PDB entry 8HI4 | electron microscopy, 3.35 A resolution | chains A and B

[Chain A (and B)]
Name: Short-chain dehydrogenase/reductase SDR
Organism: Roseiflexus castenholzii DSM 13941
Notes: chain B of this document is another copy of the same molecule, construct and numbering; everything in this record applies to it too
Reference sequence: A7NN59 (A7NN59_ROSCS); residues 1-1229 here = UniProt positions 1-1229
Chain sequence (1229 residues; numbered 1 to 1229; the number before each row is that of its first residue):
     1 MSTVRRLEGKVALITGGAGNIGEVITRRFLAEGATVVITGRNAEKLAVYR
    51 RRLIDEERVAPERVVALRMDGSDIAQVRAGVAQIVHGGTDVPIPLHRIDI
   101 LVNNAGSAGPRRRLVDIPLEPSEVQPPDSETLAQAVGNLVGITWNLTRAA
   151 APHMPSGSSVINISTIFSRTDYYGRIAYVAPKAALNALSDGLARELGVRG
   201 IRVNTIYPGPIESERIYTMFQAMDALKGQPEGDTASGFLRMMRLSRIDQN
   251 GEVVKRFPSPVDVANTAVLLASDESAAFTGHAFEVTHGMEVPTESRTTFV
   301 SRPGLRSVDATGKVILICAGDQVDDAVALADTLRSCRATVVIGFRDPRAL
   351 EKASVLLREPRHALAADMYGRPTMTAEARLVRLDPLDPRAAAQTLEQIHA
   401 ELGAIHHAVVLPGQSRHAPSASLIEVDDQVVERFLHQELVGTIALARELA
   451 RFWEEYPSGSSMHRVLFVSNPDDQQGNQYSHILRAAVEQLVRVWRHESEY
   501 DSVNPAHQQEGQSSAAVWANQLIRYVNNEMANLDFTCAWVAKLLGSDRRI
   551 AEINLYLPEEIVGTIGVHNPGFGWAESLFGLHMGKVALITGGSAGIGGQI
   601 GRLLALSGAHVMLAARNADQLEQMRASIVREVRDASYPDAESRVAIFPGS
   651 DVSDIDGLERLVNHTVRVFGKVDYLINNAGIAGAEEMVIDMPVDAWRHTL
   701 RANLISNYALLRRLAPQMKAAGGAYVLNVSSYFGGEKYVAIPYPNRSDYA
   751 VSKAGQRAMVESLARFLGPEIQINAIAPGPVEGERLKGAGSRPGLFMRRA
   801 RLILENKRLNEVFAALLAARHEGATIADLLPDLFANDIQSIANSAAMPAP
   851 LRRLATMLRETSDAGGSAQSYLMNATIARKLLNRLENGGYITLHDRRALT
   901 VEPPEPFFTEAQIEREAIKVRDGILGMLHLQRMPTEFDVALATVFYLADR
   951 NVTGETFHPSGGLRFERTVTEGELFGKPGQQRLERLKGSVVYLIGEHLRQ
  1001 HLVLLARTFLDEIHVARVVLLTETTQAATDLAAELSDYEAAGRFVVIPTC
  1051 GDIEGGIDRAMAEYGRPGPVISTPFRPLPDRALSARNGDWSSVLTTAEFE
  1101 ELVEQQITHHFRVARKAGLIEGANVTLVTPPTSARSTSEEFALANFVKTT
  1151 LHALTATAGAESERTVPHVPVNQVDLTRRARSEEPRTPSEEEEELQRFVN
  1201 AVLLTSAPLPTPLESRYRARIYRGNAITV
Unresolved in the structure: 1-18, 785-793, 1209-1229 (chain B: 1-12, 784-793, 1210-1229)
Sequence notes: conflict Leu269 (Phe in A7NN59)
Reported in the primary citation:
  - mutagenesis - W574A/E576A/F579A: unchanged binding to Short-chain dehydrogenase/reductase SDR (chain A)
  - mutagenesis - T165A, Y172A, R175A, Y178A, K182A, R746A, R785A, L795A: decreased catalytic activity
  - mutagenesis - S731A, Y749A, K753A, R799A: abolished catalytic activity
  - catalytic residues: Tyr178, Lys182, Tyr743, Arg746 (proposed by the authors, not directly observed)

[Interface between chain A and chain B]
Pairs across the interface (147):
  Ser156(A) - Ile247(B)
  Asp190(A) - Glu290(B)
  Arg194(A) - Glu290(B)  salt bridge
  Gly197(A) - Arg243(B)
  Gly197(A) - Leu244(B)
  Gly197(A) - Ser245(B)  hydrogen bond (backbone-backbone)
  Val198(A) - Ser245(B)
  Gly200(A) - Ser245(B)
  Ile201(A) - Leu244(B)
  Arg243(A) - Arg194(B)
  Ser245(A) - Gly197(B)  hydrogen bond (backbone-backbone)
  Ser245(A) - Ile201(B)
  Ser245(A) - Arg202(B)
  Ser245(A) - Thr279(B)  hydrogen bond
  Arg246(A) - Gly200(B)
  Ile247(A) - Ser156(B)
  Ile247(A) - Gly157(B)
  Asn250(A) - Ser156(B)
  Asn265(A) - Glu274(B)  hydrogen bond
  Thr266(A) - Glu274(B)
  Leu269(A) - Leu269(B)  hydrophobic
  Leu269(A) - Glu274(B)
  Glu274(A) - Asn265(B)
  Glu274(A) - Val268(B)
  Glu274(A) - Leu269(B)
  Ala277(A) - His287(B)
  Phe278(A) - Thr266(B)
  Phe278(A) - Phe283(B)  hydrophobic
  Phe278(A) - Val285(B)
  Phe278(A) - Thr286(B)
  Phe278(A) - His287(B)
  Thr279(A) - Leu244(B)
  Thr279(A) - His287(B)
  Thr279(A) - Gly288(B)
  Gly280(A) - Ala282(B)
  Gly280(A) - Glu284(B)
  His281(A) - Phe283(B)
  Glu284(A) - His281(B)
  His287(A) - Ala277(B)
  Glu290(A) - Arg194(B)  salt bridge
  Thr297(A) - Thr298(B)
  Thr297(A) - Val300(B)
  Thr298(A) - Thr297(B)  hydrogen bond
  Val300(A) - Thr297(B)
  Val300(A) - Arg548(B)  hydrogen bond (backbone-side chain)
  Val300(A) - Ile550(B)  hydrophobic
  Ser301(A) - Ser301(B)  hydrogen bond
  Arg306(A) - Glu576(B)  hydrogen bond (side chain-backbone)
  Arg306(A) - Phe579(B)  hydrogen bond (side chain-backbone)
  Arg306(A) - Gly580(B)
  Arg306(A) - Met583(B)
  Ser307(A) - Phe579(B)
  Ser307(A) - Ala635(B)
  Ser307(A) - Ser636(B)
  Ser307(A) - Tyr637(B)
  Val308(A) - Met583(B)
  Asp309(A) - Met583(B)
  Asp309(A) - Pro638(B)
  Asp309(A) - Arg643(B)  salt bridge
  Arg337(A) - Met583(B)
  Tyr369(A) - Phe579(B)  hydrogen bond (side chain-backbone)
  Tyr369(A) - Gly580(B)  hydrogen bond (side chain-backbone)
  Tyr369(A) - Leu581(B)
  Arg371(A) - Leu581(B)  hydrogen bond (side chain-backbone)
  Trp539(A) - Val300(B)  hydrophobic
  Gly545(A) - Pro638(B)
  Asp547(A) - Ile565(B)
  Arg548(A) - Thr564(B)
  Arg548(A) - Ile565(B)
  Arg549(A) - Thr564(B)  hydrogen bond (backbone-backbone)
  Ile550(A) - Val300(B)  hydrophobic
  Ile550(A) - Thr564(B)
  Ala551(A) - Thr564(B)
  Glu552(A) - Thr298(B)
  Gly563(A) - Arg549(B)
  Thr564(A) - Arg548(B)
  Thr564(A) - Arg549(B)  hydrogen bond (side chain-backbone)
  Thr564(A) - Ile550(B)
  Trp574(A) - Leu581(B)  hydrophobic
  Glu576(A) - Arg306(B)  salt bridge
  Ser577(A) - Ser577(B)
  Phe579(A) - Arg306(B)
  Phe579(A) - Tyr369(B)
  Gly580(A) - Arg306(B)
  Gly580(A) - Tyr369(B)
  Leu581(A) - Tyr369(B)
  Leu581(A) - Arg371(B)  hydrogen bond (backbone-side chain)
  Leu581(A) - Trp574(B)  hydrophobic
  Met583(A) - Asp309(B)
  Met583(A) - Arg337(B)  hydrogen bond (backbone-side chain)
  Gly584(A) - Arg337(B)
  Gly608(A) - Asp309(B)
  Ala635(A) - Ser307(B)
  Ser636(A) - Ser307(B)
  Ser636(A) - Asp547(B)
  Pro638(A) - Val308(B)
  Pro638(A) - Asp309(B)
  Pro638(A) - Gly545(B)
  Pro638(A) - Asp547(B)
  Arg643(A) - Asp309(B)  salt bridge
  Tyr738(A) - Val739(B)  hydrophobic
  Val739(A) - Tyr738(B)  hydrophobic
  Arg765(A) - Arg964(B)
  Pro769(A) - Leu930(B)  hydrophobic
  Gln772(A) - Leu930(B)
  His929(A) - Thr953(B)
  Leu930(A) - Pro769(B)
  Leu930(A) - Gln772(B)
  Leu930(A) - Arg950(B)
  Leu930(A) - Thr953(B)
  Gln931(A) - Pro769(B)
  Arg932(A) - Arg950(B)  hydrogen bond (side chain-backbone)
  Pro934(A) - Asn951(B)
  Phe945(A) - Phe945(B)  hydrophobic
  Asp949(A) - Pro959(B)
  Arg950(A) - Leu930(B)
  Arg950(A) - Arg932(B)
  Asn951(A) - Leu930(B)
  Asn951(A) - Pro934(B)
  Asn951(A) - Gly961(B)
  Val952(A) - Gly961(B)
  Thr953(A) - His929(B)
  Thr953(A) - Gly962(B)
  Glu955(A) - His958(B)  salt bridge
  Phe957(A) - Phe957(B)  hydrophobic
  Pro959(A) - Asp949(B)
  Pro959(A) - Val952(B)
  Ser960(A) - Asp949(B)
  Ser960(A) - Asn951(B)
  Gly961(A) - Asn951(B)
  Gly961(A) - Val952(B)
  Gly962(A) - Thr953(B)
  Arg964(A) - Arg765(B)
  Glu971(A) - Val969(B)
  Glu971(A) - Thr970(B)
  Glu971(A) - Glu971(B)
  Gly972(A) - Glu971(B)
  Glu973(A) - Glu971(B)
  Glu973(A) - Leu974(B)
  Glu973(A) - Phe975(B)  hydrogen bond (backbone-backbone)
  Leu974(A) - Phe975(B)
  Phe975(A) - Phe975(B)  hydrogen bond (backbone-backbone)
  Gly976(A) - Gly976(B)
  Gly976(A) - Lys977(B)
  Lys977(A) - Lys977(B)
  Lys977(A) - Gly979(B)
  Arg1135(A) - Arg964(B)
Also at the interface, not in a pair above, chain A (104 interface residues in all): Ala193, Asp262, Ser275, Val285, Gly288, Glu559, Ile565, Tyr637, Asp639, Tyr732, Gly768, Asp938, His958, Glu966, Arg1179
Also at the interface, not in a pair above, chain B (101 interface residues in all): Val253, Ala276, Phe278, Arg296, Met368, Ala551, Lys737, Ala764, Gly768, Asp938, Ala948, Glu955, Ser960, Pro978, Arg1178

[Summary]
The interface between chain A and chain B involves 104 residues on one side and 101 on the other, with 19
hydrogen bonds and 6 salt bridges. Polar pairs include Arg194(A)-Glu290(B), Asp309(A)-Arg643(B) and
Glu576(A)-Arg306(B). From the paper: catalytic residues Tyr178(A), Lys182(A) and Tyr743(A) among others;
T165A, Y172A and R175A of chain A, among others, reduce catalytic activity; 13 substitutions were tested in
all.
Both chains are Short-chain dehydrogenase/reductase SDR (Roseiflexus castenholzii DSM 13941). Entry 8HI4
(Cryo-EM structure of the bi-functional malonyl-CoA reductase from Roseiflexus castenholzii) was determined by
electron microscopy (same publication as 8HI5 and 8HI6).
